PDB entry 6C31 | X-ray diffraction, 3.00 A resolution | chains A and K of the 6 polymer chains in the assembly

[Chain A]
Molecule: TetR family transcriptional regulator
Organism: Mycobacterium tuberculosis (strain ATCC 25618 / H37Rv)
Reference sequence: L0T5M0 (L0T5M0_MYCTU); numbering as in UniProt (aligned over 1-201)
Chain sequence (214 residues; numbered 1 to 214; the number before each row is that of its first residue):
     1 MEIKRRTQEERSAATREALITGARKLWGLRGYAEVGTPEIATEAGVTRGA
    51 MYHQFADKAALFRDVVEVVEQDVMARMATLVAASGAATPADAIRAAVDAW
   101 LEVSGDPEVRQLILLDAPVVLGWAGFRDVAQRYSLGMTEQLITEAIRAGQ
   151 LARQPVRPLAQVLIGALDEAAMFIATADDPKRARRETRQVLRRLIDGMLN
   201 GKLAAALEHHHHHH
Unresolved in the structure: 1-5, 201-214
Differences from the reference sequence: expression tag (202-214)
What the authors report for this chain:
  - binding site for the 23-nt DNA strand (chain K): Thr37, Thr47, Arg48, Tyr52
  - mutagenesis - T37V, T47V, Y52F: decreased binding to the 23-nt DNA strand (chain K)
  - mutagenesis - R48M: abolished binding to the 23-nt DNA strand (chain K)
  - specificity-determining residues: Arg48

[Chain K]
Molecule: 23-nt DNA strand
Sequence (23 nucleotides; each row starts with the number of its first residue):
     1 TTTACAAGCAGACTGCCGGTAAC
Unresolved in the structure: 1-3

[Chain A / chain K interface]
Contacting residue pairs - 13 pairs, chain A then chain K:
  Arg6(A) - DC23(K)  sugar contact
  Gln8(A) - DC23(K)  phosphate contact
  Gly36(A) - DT14(K)  phosphate contact
  Thr37(A) - DT14(K)  hydrogen bond to the phosphate
  Pro38(A) - DC13(K)  phosphate contact
  Pro38(A) - DT14(K)  phosphate contact
  Arg48(A) - DT14(K)  base contact
  Arg48(A) - DG15(K)  hydrogen bond to the base
  Tyr52(A) - DT14(K)  sugar contact
  Tyr52(A) - DG15(K)  hydrogen bond to the phosphate
  Asp57(A) - DG15(K)  phosphate contact
  Lys58(A) - DT14(K)  salt bridge to the phosphate
  Lys58(A) - DG15(K)  hydrogen bond to the phosphate
Other interface residues (no listed pair), chain A (13 interface residues in all): Thr7, Arg11, Val35, Ala56
Other interface residues (no listed pair), chain K (6 interface residues in all): DC16, DA22

[Summary]
13 residues of chain A and 6 residues of chain K are in contact, with 4 hydrogen bonds and 1 salt bridge.
Polar contacts include Arg48(A)-DG15(K), Thr37(A)-DT14(K) and Tyr52(A)-DG15(K). From the paper: a binding site
for the 23-nt DNA strand (chain K) at Thr37(A), Thr47(A) and Arg48(A) among others; T37V, T47V and Y52F of
chain A reduce binding to the 23-nt DNA strand (chain K).
Chain A is TetR family transcriptional regulator (Mycobacterium tuberculosis (strain ATCC 25618 / H37Rv)) and
chain K is a 23-nt DNA strand; the structure, Crystal structure of TetR family protein Rv0078 in complex with
DNA, was determined by X-ray diffraction, deposited together with 5WM9.
